8PFH - chains A and B of the 4 polymer chains in the assembly; structure by X-ray diffraction, 3.24 A resolution.

[Chain A]
Name: CDC10 isoform 1
From: Saccharomyces cerevisiae
Reference sequence: A0A8H4BSX4 (A0A8H4BSX4_YEASX); residue numbers follow UniProt; this construct covers 30-322
Chain sequence (300 residues; row label = number of the first residue in the row):
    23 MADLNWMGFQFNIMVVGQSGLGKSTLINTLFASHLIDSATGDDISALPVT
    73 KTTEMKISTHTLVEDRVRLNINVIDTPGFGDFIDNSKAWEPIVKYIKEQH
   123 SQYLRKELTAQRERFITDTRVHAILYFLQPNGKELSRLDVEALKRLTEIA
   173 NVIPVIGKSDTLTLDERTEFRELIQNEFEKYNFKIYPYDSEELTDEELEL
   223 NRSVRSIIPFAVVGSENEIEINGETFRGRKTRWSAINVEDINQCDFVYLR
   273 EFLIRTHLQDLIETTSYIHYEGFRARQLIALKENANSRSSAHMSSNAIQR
Disordered / not traced: 23-30, 245-248, 307-322
Sequence notes: initiating methionine (23); expression tag (24-29)
Small-molecule neighbours:
  - GDP (guanosine-5'-diphosphate), molecule 1: Q40, S41, G42, L43, G44, K45, S46, T47, S60, T62, K180, S181, D182, V234, V235, G236, R251
  - GDP, molecule 2: N153, D182, T183, L184, E188
Reported in the primary citation:
  - mutagenesis - F31A: decreased growth
  - mutagenesis - L26A: unchanged growth
  - mutagenesis - F31A: abolished binding to CDC10 isoform 1 (chain A)
  - mutagenesis - L26A: unchanged binding to CDC10 isoform 1 (chain A)

[Chain B]
Name: Cell division control protein 3
From: Saccharomyces cerevisiae
Reference sequence: P32457 (CDC3_YEAST); residues 81-410 here = UniProt positions 81-410
Chain sequence (332 residues; numbered 79 to 410; the number before each row is that of its first residue):
    79 MLQVLPDQPEIKFIRRQINGYVGFANLPKQWHRRSIKNGFSFNLLCVGPD
   129 GIGKTTLMKTLFNNDDIEANLVKDYEEELANDQEEEEGQGEGHENQSQEQ
   179 RHKVKIKSYESVIEENGVKLNLNVIDTEGFGDFLNNDQKSWDPIIKEIDS
   229 RFDQYLDAENKINRHSINDKRIHACLYFIEPTGHYLKPLDLKFMQSVYEK
   279 CNLIPVIAKSDILTDEEILSFKKTIMNQLIQSNIELFKPPIYSNDDAENS
   329 HLSERLFSSLPYAVIGSNDIVENYSGNQVRGRSYPWGVIEVDNDNHSDFN
   379 LLKNLLIKQFMEELKERTSKILYENYRSSKLA
Disordered / not traced: 79-97, 152-176, 410
Sequence notes: initiating methionine (79); expression tag (80)
UniProt features mapped onto this chain:
  - region: G126 to T133 (G1 motif), D204 to G207 (G3 motif), A286 to D289 (G4 motif)
  - binding site (GTP): G126 to T133, G207, K287 to E295, G344, R360
  - modified residue: S175 (Phosphoserine)
  - cross-link: K287 (Glycyl lysine isopeptide (Lys-Gly) (interchain with G-Cter in SUMO))
  - mutagenesis: K287 (K287R: Abolishes sumoylation)
Small-molecule neighbours:
  - GDP (guanosine-5'-diphosphate), molecule 1: P127, D128, G129, I130, G131, K132, T133, T134, D204, K287, S288, D289, I290, V342, I343, G344, R360, Y362
  - GDP, molecule 2: T260, H262, I290, L291, E295
Reported in the primary citation:
  - binding site for GDP: H262, K287, R360
  - contacts within the chain: D289-R360

[How chain A and chain B interact]
Residue-residue contacts (80):
  S41(A) - T260(B)
  S41(A) - H262(B)
  S41(A) - Y263(B)
  S41(A) - K265(B)  hydrogen bond
  G42(A) - T260(B)
  S60(A) - H262(B)
  T62(A) - H262(B)  hydrogen bond
  T62(A) - Y263(B)
  G63(A) - H262(B)  hydrogen bond (backbone-side chain)
  G63(A) - Y263(B)
  D64(A) - H262(B)
  D64(A) - Y263(B)
  D65(A) - Y263(B)
  I66(A) - L264(B)
  I66(A) - K265(B)
  I66(A) - P266(B)
  I66(A) - L269(B)  hydrophobic
  I66(A) - Q306(B)
  L69(A) - Y263(B)
  D103(A) - K265(B)  salt bridge
  D103(A) - P266(B)
  I105(A) - L212(B)
  I105(A) - N213(B)
  I105(A) - N214(B)
  I105(A) - P266(B)  hydrophobic
  I105(A) - L267(B)
  D106(A) - L212(B)
  D106(A) - N213(B)
  N107(A) - L212(B)  hydrogen bond (backbone-backbone)
  S108(A) - L212(B)
  Q151(A) - E258(B)  hydrogen bond
  P152(A) - K287(B)  hydrogen bond (backbone-side chain)
  N153(A) - G129(B)
  N153(A) - E258(B)
  R159(A) - R179(B)  hydrogen bond (side chain-backbone)
  R159(A) - H180(B)
  R159(A) - D210(B)
  R159(A) - F211(B)
  R159(A) - L212(B)
  R159(A) - N213(B)
  K180(A) - P259(B)
  K180(A) - T260(B)
  K180(A) - I290(B)
  K180(A) - L291(B)
  D182(A) - I290(B)
  D182(A) - Y362(B)
  D182(A) - W364(B)
  T183(A) - K287(B)
  T183(A) - I290(B)
  L184(A) - Y362(B)
  T185(A) - R360(B)
  T185(A) - S361(B)
  T185(A) - Y362(B)
  L186(A) - P363(B)  hydrophobic
  E188(A) - R360(B)  salt bridge
  R251(A) - I290(B)  hydrogen bond (side chain-backbone)
  R251(A) - L291(B)
  R251(A) - T292(B)  hydrogen bond
  R251(A) - E295(B)  salt bridge
  K252(A) - T292(B)
  T253(A) - L291(B)
  T253(A) - T292(B)
  T253(A) - D293(B)  hydrogen bond
  R254(A) - L291(B)  hydrogen bond (side chain-backbone)
  R254(A) - T292(B)
  R254(A) - D293(B)  salt bridge
  R254(A) - I296(B)
  R254(A) - N373(B)
  R254(A) - H374(B)  hydrogen bond (side chain-backbone)
  W255(A) - D289(B)  hydrogen bond (side chain-backbone)
  W255(A) - Y362(B)  hydrophobic
  W255(A) - W364(B)
  W255(A) - G365(B)
  W255(A) - V366(B)
  W255(A) - I367(B)
  W255(A) - H374(B)
  S256(A) - W364(B)
  A257(A) - W364(B)
  I258(A) - W364(B)  hydrophobic
  Q265(A) - W364(B)
Also at the interface, not in a pair above, chain A (41 interface residues in all): G102, F104, K155, S158, S181, R189, N264
Also at the interface, not in a pair above, chain B (41 interface residues in all): D128, D215, G261, S288
Interface features reported in the paper:
  - specific contacts: E188(A)-R360(B)

[Overview]
Chain A and chain B each contribute 41 residues to their interface, with 13 hydrogen bonds and 4 salt bridges.
Among the polar pairs are D103(A)-K265(B), E188(A)-R360(B) and R251(A)-E295(B). The paper describes a contact
between E188(A) and R360(B). From the paper: a binding site for GDP at H262(B), K287(B) and R360(B); F31A of
chain A reduces growth.
Here chain A is CDC10 isoform 1 and chain B is Cell division control protein 3, both from Saccharomyces
cerevisiae. Entry 8PFH (Crystal structure of the yeast septin complex Shs1-Cdc12-Cdc3-Cdc10) was determined by
X-ray diffraction.
